PDB entry 3OUA | X-ray diffraction, 1.70 A resolution | chains A and B of the 3 polymer chains in the assembly

Chain A (and B):
Molecule: HIV-1 protease
Source organism: Human immunodeficiency virus 1
Notes: chain B of this document is another copy of the same molecule, construct and numbering; everything in this record applies to it too
UniProt: Q000H7 (Q000H7_9HIV1); numbering as in UniProt (aligned over 1-99)
Chain sequence (99 residues; row label = number of the first residue in the row):
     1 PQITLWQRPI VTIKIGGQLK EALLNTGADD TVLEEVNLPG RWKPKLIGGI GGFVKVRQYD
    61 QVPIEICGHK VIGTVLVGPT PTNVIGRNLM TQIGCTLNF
Differences from the reference sequence: conflict Asn25 (Asp in Q000H7), Glu35 (Asp in Q000H7), Val36 (Ile in Q000H7), Leu46 (Met in Q000H7)

Chain A / chain B interface:
Residue-residue contacts (82; chain A residue first):
  Pro1(A) with Leu97(B); Asn98(B); Phe99(B), hydrogen bond (backbone-backbone)
  Gln2(A) with Thr96(B), hydrogen bond; Leu97(B); Asn98(B)
  Ile3(A) with Thr96(B); Leu97(B), hydrogen bond (backbone-backbone); Phe99(B), hydrophobic
  Thr4(A) with Thr96(B)
  Leu5(A) with Thr26(B); Arg87(B), hydrogen bond (backbone-side chain); Met90(B), hydrophobic; Thr91(B); Cys95(B)
  Trp6(A) with Arg87(B), hydrogen bond (backbone-side chain); Thr91(B)
  Gln7(A) with Arg87(B), hydrogen bond (backbone-side chain)
  Arg8(A) with Asp29(B), salt bridge; Arg87(B)
  Pro9(A) with Thr26(B); Arg87(B); Leu97(B), hydrophobic
  Leu23(A) with Gly27(B)
  Leu24(A) with Thr26(B), hydrogen bond (backbone-side chain); Leu97(B), hydrophobic
  Asn25(A) with Asn25(B); Thr26(B); Gly27(B), hydrogen bond (side chain-backbone)
  Thr26(A) with Leu5(B); Pro9(B); Leu24(B), hydrogen bond (side chain-backbone); Asn25(B); Thr26(B), hydrogen bond (side chain-backbone); Leu97(B)
  Gly27(A) with Leu23(B); Asn25(B), hydrogen bond (backbone-side chain)
  Asp29(A) with Arg8(B), salt bridge
  Cys67(A) with Phe99(B), hydrophobic
  His69(A) with Phe99(B)
  Arg87(A) with Leu5(B), hydrogen bond (side chain-backbone); Trp6(B), hydrogen bond (side chain-backbone); Gln7(B), hydrogen bond (side chain-backbone); Arg8(B); Pro9(B)
  Met90(A) with Leu5(B), hydrophobic
  Thr91(A) with Leu5(B); Trp6(B)
  Gln92(A) with Trp6(B)
  Ile93(A) with Phe99(B)
  Gly94(A) with Asn98(B); Phe99(B)
  Cys95(A) with Leu5(B); Leu97(B), hydrophobic; Asn98(B); Phe99(B), hydrophobic
  Thr96(A) with Gln2(B), hydrogen bond; Ile3(B); Thr4(B); Thr96(B); Leu97(B); Asn98(B), hydrogen bond (backbone-backbone)
  Leu97(A) with Pro1(B); Gln2(B); Ile3(B), hydrogen bond (backbone-backbone); Pro9(B), hydrophobic; Thr26(B); Cys95(B), hydrophobic; Thr96(B); Leu97(B), hydrophobic
  Asn98(A) with Pro1(B); Gln2(B), hydrogen bond; Gly94(B); Cys95(B); Thr96(B), hydrogen bond (backbone-backbone); Asn98(B)
  Phe99(A) with Pro1(B), hydrogen bond (backbone-backbone); Cys67(B), hydrophobic; His69(B); Ile93(B); Gly94(B); Cys95(B), hydrophobic
Also at the interface, not in a pair above, chain A (30 interface residues in all): Ile50, Ile66
Also at the interface, not in a pair above, chain B (30 interface residues in all): Ile66, Pro81, Gln92

In short:
Chain A and chain B each contribute 30 residues to their interface, with 20 hydrogen bonds and 2 salt bridges.
Polar contacts include Arg8(A)-Asp29(B), Gln2(A)-Thr96(B) and Leu5(A)-Arg87(B).
Both chains are HIV-1 protease (Human immunodeficiency virus 1). Entry 3OUA (MDR769 HIV-1 protease complexed
with p1/p6 hepta-peptide) was determined by X-ray diffraction, deposited together with 3OTS, 3OTY, 3OU1, 3OU3,
3OU4, 3OUB, 3OUC and 3OUD.
